3BQB - chains A and Z of the 4 polymer chains in the assembly; structure by X-ray diffraction, 2.70 A resolution.

[Chain A (and Z)]
Protein: Putative uncharacterized protein
From: Sulfolobus solfataricus
Notes: chain Z of this document is another copy of the same molecule, construct and numbering; everything in this record applies to it too
Reference sequence: Q97UA0 (Q97UA0_SULSO); residues 1-293 here correspond to UniProt positions 6-298 (UniProt number = residue number + 5)
Amino-acid sequence (293 residues; numbered 1 to 293; the number before each row is that of its first residue):
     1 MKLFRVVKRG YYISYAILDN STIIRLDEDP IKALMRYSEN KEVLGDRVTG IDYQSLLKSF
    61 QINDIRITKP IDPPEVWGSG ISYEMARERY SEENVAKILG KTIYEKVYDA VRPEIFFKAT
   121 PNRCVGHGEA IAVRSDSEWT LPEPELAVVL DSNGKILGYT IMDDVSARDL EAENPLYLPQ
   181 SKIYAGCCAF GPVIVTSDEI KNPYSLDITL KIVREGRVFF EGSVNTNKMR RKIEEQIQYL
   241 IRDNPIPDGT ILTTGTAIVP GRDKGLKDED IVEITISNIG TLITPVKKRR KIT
Disordered / not traced: 85-93, 292-293
Curated features (UniProtKB/Swiss-Prot):
  - binding site (substrate): I81, K182, T256
  - binding site (Mg(2+)): E143, E145, D164
Metal / ion sites: Mg2+: E143, E145

[Interface between chain A and chain Z]
Contacting residue pairs (30; chain A residue first):
  K8(A) - D27(Z)  salt bridge
  K8(A) - G45(Z)
  R9(A) - R36(Z)
  R9(A) - L44(Z)
  Y11(A) - D27(Z)  hydrogen bond
  Y15(A) - D46(Z)  hydrogen bond
  R25(A) - R25(Z)
  R25(A) - D27(Z)  salt bridge
  R25(A) - D46(Z)  salt bridge
  L26(A) - R25(Z)
  D27(A) - K8(Z)  salt bridge
  D27(A) - Y11(Z)  hydrogen bond
  D27(A) - R25(Z)  salt bridge
  R36(A) - R9(Z)
  E42(A) - R9(Z)  salt bridge
  L44(A) - R9(Z)
  L44(A) - Y11(Z)
  G45(A) - K8(Z)  hydrogen bond (backbone-side chain)
  D46(A) - Y15(Z)  hydrogen bond
  D46(A) - R25(Z)  salt bridge
  D46(A) - V48(Z)
  D46(A) - I51(Z)
  R47(A) - V48(Z)
  R47(A) - T49(Z)  hydrogen bond
  V48(A) - D46(Z)
  V48(A) - R47(Z)
  V48(A) - V48(Z)  hydrophobic
  T49(A) - R47(Z)  hydrogen bond (backbone-backbone)
  T49(A) - T49(Z)
  I51(A) - D46(Z)
Interface residues without a listed pair, chain A (17 interface residues in all): I13
Interface residues without a listed pair, chain Z (16 interface residues in all): I13, L26

[Summary]
Chain A and chain Z form an interface of 17 and 16 residues respectively, with 7 hydrogen bonds and 7 salt
bridges. Polar pairs include K8(A)-D27(Z), R25(A)-D27(Z) and R25(A)-D46(Z). From UniProt: 3 substrate-binding
residues and 3 Mg2+-binding residues on chain A.
Both chains are Putative uncharacterized protein (Sulfolobus solfataricus). Entry 3BQB (Hexagonal kristal form
of 2-keto-3-deoxyarabinonate dehydratase) was determined by X-ray diffraction together with 2Q18, 2Q19, 2Q1A,
2Q1C and 2Q1D from the same study.
